Entry 2OTJ (X-ray diffraction, 2.90 A resolution); this record covers chains 0 and M of the 31 polymer chains in the assembly.

Chain 0:
Molecule: 23S ribosomal RNA
From: Haloarcula marismortui
Sequence (2922 nucleotides; each row starts with the number of its first residue):
     2 UUGGCUACUAUGCCAGCUGGUGGAUUGCUCGGCUCAGGCGCUGAUGAAGG
    52 ACGUGCCAAGCUGCGAUAAGCCAUGGGGAGCCGCACGGAGGCGAAGAACC
   102 AUGGAUUUCCGAAUGAGAAUCUCUCUAACAAUUGCUUCGCGCAAUGAGGA
   152 ACCCCGAGAACUGAAACAUCUCAGUAUCGGGAGGAACAGAAAACGCAAUG
   202 UGAUGUCGUUAGUAACCGCGAGUGAACGCGAUACAGCCCAAACCGAAGCC
   252 CUCACGGGCAAUGUGGUGUCAGGGCUACCUCUCAUCAGCCGACCGUCUCG
   302 ACGAAGUCUCUUGGAACAGAGCGUGAUACAGGGUGACAACCCCGUACUCG
   352 AGACCAGUACGACGUGCGGUAGUGCCAGAGUAGCGGGGGUUGGAUAUCCC
   402 UCGCGAAUAACGCAGGCAUCGACUGCGAAGGCUAAACACAACCUGAGACC
   452 GAUAGUGAACAAGUAGUGUGAACGAACGCUGCAAAGUACCCUCAGAAGGG
   502 AGGCGAAAUAGAGCAUGAAAUCAGUUGGCGAUCGAGCGACAGGGCAUACA
   552 AGGUCCCUCGACGAAUGACCGACGCGCGAGCGUCCAGUAAGACUCACGGG
   602 AAGCCGAUGUUCUGUCGUACGUUUUGAAAAACGAGCCAGGGAGUGUGUCU
   652 GCAUGGCAAGUCUAACCGGAGUAUCCGGGGAGGCACAGGGAAACCGACAU
   702 GGCCGCAGGGCUUUGCCCGAGGGCCGCCGUCUUCAAGGGCGGGGAGCCAU
   752 GUGGACACGACCCGAAUCCGGACGAUCUACGCAUGGACAAGAUGAAGCGU
   802 GCCGAAAGGCACGUGGAAGUCUGUUAGAGUUGGUGUCCUACAAUACCCUC
   852 UCGUGAUCUAUGUGUAGGGGUGAAAGGCCCAUCGAGUCCGGCAACAGCUG
   902 GUUCCAAUCGAAACAUGUCGAAGCAUGACCUCCGCCGAGGUAGUCUGUGA
   952 GGUAGAGCGACCGAUUGGUGUGUCCGCCUCCGAGAGGAGUCGGCACACCU
  1002 GUCAAACUCCAAACUUACAGACGCCGUUUGACGCGGGGAUUCCGGUGCGC
  1052 GGGGUAAGCCUGUGUACCAGGAGGGGAACAACCCAGAGAUAGGUUAAGGU
  1102 CCCCAAGUGUGGAUUAAGUGUAAUCCUCUGAAGGUGGUCUCGAGCCCUAG
  1152 ACAGCCGGGAGGUGAGCUUAGAAGCAGCUACCCUCUAAGAAAAGCGUAAC
  1202 AGCUUACCGGCCGAGGUUUGAGGCGCCCAAAAUGAUCGGGACUCAAAUCC
  1252 ACCACCGAGACCUGUCCGUACCACUCAUACUGGUAAUCGAGUAGAUUGGC
  1302 GCUCUAAUUGGAUGGAAGUAGGGGUGAAAACUCCUAUGGACCGAUUAGUG
  1352 ACGAAAAUCCUGGCCAUAGUAGCAGCGAUAGUCGGGUGAGAACCCCGACG
  1402 GCCUAAUGGAUAAGGGUUCCUCAGCACUGCUGAUCAGCUGAGGGUUAGCC
  1452 GGUCCUAAGUCAUACCGCAACUCGACUAUGACGAAAUGGGAAACGGGUUA
  1502 AUAUUCCCGUGCCACUAUGCAGUGAAAGUUGACGCCCUGGGGUCGAUCAC
  1552 GCUGGGCAUUCGCCCAGUCGAACCGUCCAACUCCGUGGAAGCCGUAAUGG
  1602 CAGGAAGCGGACGAACGGCGGCAUAGGGAAACGUGAUUCAACCUGGGGCC
  1652 CAUGAAAAGACGAGCAUAGUGUCCGUACCGAGAACCGACACAGGUGUCCA
  1702 UGGCGGCGAAAGCCAAGGCCUGUCGGGAGCAACCAACGUUAGGGAAUUCG
  1752 GCAAGUUAGUCCCGUACCUUCGGAAGAAGGGAUGCCUGCUCCGGAACGGA
  1802 GCAGGUCGCAGUGACUCGGAAGCUCGGACUGUCUAGUAACAACAUAGGUG
  1852 ACCGCAAAUCCGCAAGGACUCGUACGGUCACUGAAUCCUGCCCAGUGCAG
  1902 GUAUCUGAACACCUCGUACAAGAGGACGAAGGACCUGUCAACGGCGGGGG
  1952 UAACUAUGACCCUCUUAAGGUAGCGUAGUACCUUGCCGCAUCAGUAGCGG
  2002 CUUGCAUGAAUGGAUUAACCAGAGCUUCACUGUCCCAACGUUGGGCCCGG
  2052 UGAACUGUACAUUCCAGUGCGGAGUCUGGAGACACCCAGGGGGAAGCGAA
  2102 GACCCUAUGGAGCUUUACUGCAGGCUGUCGCUGAGACGUGGUCGCCGAUG
  2152 UGCAGCAUAGGUAGGAGACACUACACAGGUACCCGCGCUAGCGGGCCACC
  2202 GAGUCAACAGUGAAAUACUACCCGUCGGUGACUGCGACUCUCACUCCGGG
  2252 AGGAGGACACCGAUAGCCGGGCAGUUUGACUGGGGCGGUACGCGCUCGAA
  2302 AAGAUAUCGAGCGCGCCCUAUGGCUAUCUCAGCCGGGACAGAGACCCGGC
  2352 GAAGAGUGCAAGAGCAAAAGAUAGCUUGACAGUGUUCUUCCCAACGAGGA
  2402 ACGCUGACGCGAAAGCGUGGUCUAGCGAACCAAUUAGCCUGCUUGAUGCG
  2452 GGCAAUUGAUGACAGAAAAGCUACCCUAGGGAUAACAGAGUCGUCACUCG
  2502 CAAGAGCACAUAUCGACCGAGUGGCUUGCUACCUCGAUGUCGGUUCCCUC
  2552 CAUCCUGCCCGUGCAGAAGCGGGCAAGGGUGAGGUUGUUCGCCUAUUAAA
  2602 GGAGGUCGUGAGCUGGGUUUAGACCGUCGUGAGACAGGUCGGCUGCUAUC
  2652 UACUGGGUGUGUAAUGGUGUCUGACAAGAACGACCGUAUAGUACGAGAGG
  2702 AACUACGGUUGGUGGCCACUGGUGUACCGGUUGUUCGAGAGAGCACGUGC
  2752 CGGGUAGCCACGCCACACGGGGUAAGAGCUGAACGCAUCUAAGCUCGAAA
  2802 CCCACUUGGAAAAGAGACACCGCCGAGGUCCCGCGUACAAGACGCGGUCG
  2852 AUAGACUCGGGGUGUGCGCGUCGAGGUAACGAGACGUUAAGCCCACGAGC
  2902 ACUAACAGACCAAAGCCAUCAU
Not modelled in the structure: 2-9, 126-127, 715, 971-998, 1560, 1952-1963, 2137-2236, 2339-2343, 2665-2666, 2915-2923
Differences from the reference sequence: conflict C560 (U3155 in 3377779); modified residue (628, 2587-2588, 2619, 2621)
Modified / non-standard residues: 1MA (6-hydro-1-methyladenosine-5'-monophosphate) at position 628, OMU (o2'-methyluridine 5'-monophosphate) at position 2587, OMG (o2'-methylguanosine-5'-monophosphate) at position 2588, UR3 (3-methyluridine-5'-monophoshate) at position 2619, PSU (pseudouridine-5'-monophosphate) at position 2621
Bound ions: Mg2+ site 1 near G28 (its only coordinating residue here); Na+ site 1: C40, G41; Na+ site 2: G56, A59, G61; Na+ site 3: G66, U107, U108; Mg2+ site 2 near U115 (its only coordinating residue here); Na+ site 4: C141, G142; Na+ site 5 near U146 (its only coordinating residue here); Mg2+ site 3: C162, U2276; K+ site 1: U163, U172; Mg2+ site 4: A165, A167, C168; Na+ site 6: A165, A166, A167; Mg2+ site 5 near A166 (its only coordinating residue here); 64 more Na+ sites not listed; 78 more Mg2+ sites not listed; 1 more K+ sites not listed
Residues lining bound ligands: 13-deoxytedanolide (13T): A2430, C2431, C2432, G2459, A2460
From the paper describing this entry:
  - binding site for 13-deoxytedanolide: C2431, G2459, A2460

Chain M:
Molecule: 50S ribosomal protein L15e
From: Haloarcula marismortui
UniProt: P60618 (RL15E_HALMA); residues 1-193 here correspond to UniProt positions 2-194 (UniProt number = residue number + 1)
Chain sequence (194 residues; numbered 1 to 194; the number before each row is that of its first residue):
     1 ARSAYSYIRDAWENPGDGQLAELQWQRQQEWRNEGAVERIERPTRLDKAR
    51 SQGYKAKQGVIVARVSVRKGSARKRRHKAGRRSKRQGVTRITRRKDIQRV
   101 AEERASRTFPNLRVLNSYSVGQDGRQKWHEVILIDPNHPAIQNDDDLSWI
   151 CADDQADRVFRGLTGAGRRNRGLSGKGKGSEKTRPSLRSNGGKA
Differences from the reference sequence: conflict Glu13 (Lys14 in P60618); insertion (194)
Bound ions: Na+ site 1: Ser106, Phe109, Leu112; Na+ site 2: Lys193 (shared with U391(0), U392(0), C399(0) of chain 0)

How chain 0 and chain M interact:
Residue-residue contacts - 279 pairs, chain 0 then chain M:
  U133(0) with Thr108(M), hydrogen bond to the sugar; Pro110(M), base contact
  U134(0) with Thr108(M), phosphate contact; Phe109(M), phosphate contact; Asn111(M), hydrogen bond to the sugar
  G135(0) with Arg39(M), salt bridge to the phosphate; Ile61(M), phosphate contact; Phe109(M), phosphate contact; Asn111(M), hydrogen bond to the sugar; Asp135(M), hydrogen bond to the sugar
  C136(0) with Arg39(M), salt bridge to the phosphate; Gln58(M), phosphate contact; His138(M), hydrogen bond to the sugar
  U137(0) with Gln58(M), phosphate contact
  A144(0) with Asn137(M), sugar contact
  A145(0) with Asn111(M), sugar contact; Asn137(M), sugar contact
  U146(0) with Pro110(M), sugar contact
  C154(0) with Arg188(M), salt bridge to the phosphate
  C155(0) with Arg161(M), hydrogen bond to the sugar; Arg171(M), hydrogen bond to the phosphate; Ser186(M), hydrogen bond to the phosphate; Arg188(M), salt bridge to the phosphate; Ser189(M), hydrogen bond to the phosphate
  C156(0) with Arg99(M), hydrogen bond to the phosphate; Phe160(M), sugar contact; Arg161(M), sugar contact; Gly162(M), sugar contact; Arg171(M), salt bridge to the phosphate; Ser186(M), phosphate contact; Leu187(M), hydrogen bond to the phosphate; Arg188(M), hydrogen bond to the phosphate
  G157(0) with Lys95(M), sugar contact; Arg99(M), salt bridge to the phosphate; Asn170(M), phosphate contact; Arg171(M), phosphate contact; Leu187(M), phosphate contact
  A158(0) with Arg93(M), hydrogen bond to the phosphate; Arg94(M), salt bridge to the phosphate
  G159(0) with Lys74(M), salt bridge to the phosphate; Arg93(M), salt bridge to the phosphate
  A160(0) with Arg81(M), hydrogen bond to the sugar; Arg85(M), salt bridge to the phosphate
  A161(0) with Gly80(M), sugar contact; Arg81(M), phosphate contact; Arg82(M), hydrogen bond to the phosphate
  A169(0) with Ser83(M), hydrogen bond to the phosphate
  U170(0) with Arg82(M), salt bridge to the phosphate; Ser83(M), hydrogen bond to the phosphate; Lys84(M), hydrogen bond to the phosphate
  C171(0) with Arg82(M), salt bridge to the phosphate; Lys84(M), phosphate contact
  U172(0) with Arg82(M), hydrogen bond to the base
  C173(0) with Arg82(M), base contact
  A174(0) with Arg85(M), base contact
  G175(0) with Arg94(M), hydrogen bond to the base; Gly191(M), sugar contact; Gly192(M), base contact; Lys193(M), phosphate contact
  U176(0) with Gly191(M), phosphate contact
  G181(0) with Arg107(M), hydrogen bond to the sugar; Phe160(M), hydrogen bond to the base
  G182(0) with Asp157(M), phosphate contact; Phe160(M), sugar contact; Arg161(M), sugar contact
  A183(0) with Asp153(M), phosphate contact; Asp154(M), sugar contact; Ala156(M), sugar contact; Asp157(M), phosphate contact; Arg161(M), hydrogen bond to the sugar
  A187(0) with Arg161(M), phosphate contact
  C188(0) with Asp154(M), phosphate contact; Arg161(M), salt bridge to the phosphate; Leu163(M), phosphate contact; Arg171(M), hydrogen bond to the phosphate; Pro185(M), hydrogen bond to the sugar; Ser186(M), sugar contact
  A189(0) with Leu163(M), phosphate contact; Arg168(M), salt bridge to the phosphate; Arg171(M), salt bridge to the phosphate; Leu173(M), phosphate contact; Arg184(M), sugar contact; Pro185(M), sugar contact
  G190(0) with Leu173(M), phosphate contact; Lys176(M), hydrogen bond to the phosphate; Arg184(M), salt bridge to the phosphate
  A191(0) with Lys176(M), salt bridge to the phosphate
  A192(0) with Lys176(M), hydrogen bond to the base
  A193(0) with Ser174(M), phosphate contact; Lys176(M), phosphate contact
  A194(0) with Lys176(M), sugar contact; Gly177(M), phosphate contact
  C195(0) with Lys178(M), hydrogen bond to the phosphate
  A204(0) with Lys176(M), hydrogen bond to the sugar
  U205(0) with Arg184(M), phosphate contact
  G206(0) with Arg184(M), phosphate contact; Pro185(M), phosphate contact
  U207(0) with Pro185(M), phosphate contact
  G225(0) with Lys193(M), salt bridge to the phosphate
  A226(0) with Lys182(M), sugar contact
  A227(0) with Glu181(M), sugar contact
  C239(0) with Asp146(M), hydrogen bond to the sugar
  C240(0) with Asp146(M), phosphate contact
  A241(0) with Arg50(M), sugar contact; Ser51(M), sugar contact
  A242(0) with Ser3(M), phosphate contact; Tyr5(M), phosphate contact; Arg50(M), salt bridge to the phosphate
  A243(0) with Ala1(M), hydrogen bond to the phosphate; Ser3(M), phosphate contact
  C244(0) with Ala1(M), hydrogen bond to the phosphate
  C251(0) with Gln58(M), sugar contact; His138(M), sugar contact; Pro139(M), phosphate contact; Ala140(M), sugar contact; Asn143(M), hydrogen bond to the phosphate
  C252(0) with Pro139(M), phosphate contact
  G259(0) with Gln58(M), base contact
  C260(0) with Gln58(M), sugar contact
  A261(0) with Arg42(M), salt bridge to the phosphate; Ala56(M), sugar contact
  A262(0) with Arg42(M), salt bridge to the phosphate
  U263(0) with Arg42(M), hydrogen bond to the sugar; Leu46(M), phosphate contact
  G264(0) with Tyr5(M), hydrogen bond to the phosphate; Leu46(M), phosphate contact; Arg50(M), salt bridge to the phosphate; Ala56(M), sugar contact
  U265(0) with Arg50(M), salt bridge to the phosphate; Lys55(M), phosphate contact; Ala56(M), hydrogen bond to the phosphate
  G266(0) with Lys55(M), salt bridge to the phosphate; Lys57(M), salt bridge to the phosphate; Asp144(M), phosphate contact
  C376(0) with Ala1(M), hydrogen bond to the sugar
  C377(0) with Ala1(M), sugar contact; Arg2(M), phosphate contact
  A378(0) with Arg9(M), salt bridge to the phosphate
  G379(0) with Arg9(M), sugar contact; Lys48(M), phosphate contact; Ser51(M), hydrogen bond to the base
  A380(0) with Arg9(M), salt bridge to the phosphate; Trp12(M), sugar contact; Glu13(M), base contact; Arg45(M), salt bridge to the phosphate; Lys48(M), salt bridge to the phosphate
  G381(0) with Glu13(M), base contact; Pro15(M), base contact; Arg45(M), salt bridge to the phosphate; Lys48(M), salt bridge to the phosphate
  G388(0) with Arg90(M), hydrogen bond to the sugar; Thr92(M), base contact
  G389(0) with Arg90(M), salt bridge to the phosphate; Thr92(M), base contact
  G390(0) with Lys84(M), salt bridge to the phosphate; Arg94(M), sugar contact
  U391(0) with Lys84(M), salt bridge to the phosphate; Arg85(M), salt bridge to the phosphate; Arg94(M), sugar contact; Lys193(M), hydrogen bond to the sugar
  U392(0) with Lys182(M), sugar contact; Lys193(M), sugar contact
  G393(0) with Glu181(M), base contact; Lys182(M), hydrogen bond to the base
  G394(0) with Lys178(M), base contact; Gly179(M), base contact; Glu181(M), hydrogen bond to the base; Lys182(M), hydrogen bond to the base
  U398(0) with Gly179(M), hydrogen bond to the sugar
  C399(0) with Gly172(M), phosphate contact; Lys178(M), phosphate contact; Gly179(M), sugar contact; Thr183(M), sugar contact; Ala194(M), hydrogen bond to the sugar
  C400(0) with Arg94(M), hydrogen bond to the sugar; Arg169(M), phosphate contact; Asn170(M), phosphate contact; Gly172(M), phosphate contact
  C401(0) with Thr92(M), hydrogen bond to the base; Arg93(M), hydrogen bond to the sugar; Arg94(M), sugar contact; Lys95(M), phosphate contact; Asp96(M), phosphate contact; Asn170(M), phosphate contact
  U402(0) with Gly70(M), hydrogen bond to the phosphate; Ser71(M), sugar contact; Thr92(M), sugar contact; Asp96(M), phosphate contact; Ile97(M), hydrogen bond to the phosphate
  C403(0) with Lys69(M), phosphate contact; Gly70(M), hydrogen bond to the phosphate; Ile97(M), phosphate contact; Lys127(M), salt bridge to the phosphate
  G404(0) with Lys69(M), salt bridge to the phosphate; Gln122(M), hydrogen bond to the phosphate
  A407(0) with Asn14(M), phosphate contact
  U409(0) with Glu13(M), base contact
  G416(0) with Lys178(M), salt bridge to the phosphate
  G417(0) with Lys178(M), hydrogen bond to the sugar
  G431(0) with Lys48(M), salt bridge to the phosphate; Ser51(M), sugar contact; Gln52(M), hydrogen bond to the sugar; Asn116(M), hydrogen bond to the phosphate; Arg169(M), salt bridge to the phosphate
  G432(0) with Asn116(M), phosphate contact; Trp149(M), hydrogen bond to the sugar; Gly165(M), phosphate contact
  C433(0) with Trp149(M), sugar contact; Arg158(M), salt bridge to the phosphate; Arg168(M), salt bridge to the phosphate
  U434(0) with Gln155(M), hydrogen bond to the phosphate
  C770(0) with Ala79(M), phosphate contact; Gly80(M), hydrogen bond to the phosphate; Arg81(M), hydrogen bond to the phosphate
  G771(0) with Ala79(M), phosphate contact; Arg81(M), salt bridge to the phosphate
  G869(0) with Lys78(M), sugar contact
  G870(0) with Lys78(M), salt bridge to the phosphate
  C1467(0) with Gly35(M), phosphate contact; Ala36(M), hydrogen bond to the phosphate
  G1468(0) with Ala36(M), phosphate contact
  C1469(0) with Arg68(M), salt bridge to the phosphate; Arg73(M), phosphate contact; Arg104(M), salt bridge to the phosphate
  A1470(0) with Arg68(M), salt bridge to the phosphate; Ala72(M), phosphate contact; Arg73(M), hydrogen bond to the phosphate; Arg93(M), salt bridge to the phosphate; Lys95(M), hydrogen bond to the sugar; Val100(M), phosphate contact
  A1471(0) with Val100(M), phosphate contact; Arg104(M), salt bridge to the phosphate; Arg107(M), hydrogen bond to the phosphate
  C1472(0) with Arg107(M), salt bridge to the phosphate
  G1863(0) with Arg75(M), hydrogen bond to the phosphate
  C1864(0) with Arg73(M), sugar contact; Lys74(M), sugar contact; Arg75(M), salt bridge to the phosphate
  G2121(0) with Arg76(M), base contact; Ser83(M), sugar contact; Gln86(M), hydrogen bond to the base
  C2122(0) with Arg76(M), hydrogen bond to the base; Gln86(M), hydrogen bond to the sugar; Gly87(M), phosphate contact; Val88(M), phosphate contact
  A2123(0) with Arg76(M), hydrogen bond to the sugar; Gly87(M), phosphate contact; Val88(M), hydrogen bond to the phosphate; Thr89(M), hydrogen bond to the phosphate
  G2124(0) with Thr89(M), phosphate contact
  G2131(0) with Gly124(M), hydrogen bond to the base
  C2132(0) with Asp123(M), sugar contact; Gly124(M), hydrogen bond to the sugar
  U2133(0) with Trp25(M), phosphate contact
  C2243(0) with Trp25(M), base contact
  A2244(0) with Trp25(M), sugar contact; Gln29(M), sugar contact; Arg32(M), hydrogen bond to the phosphate
  C2245(0) with Gln29(M), phosphate contact; Arg32(M), salt bridge to the phosphate
  U2246(0) with Arg125(M), salt bridge to the phosphate
  C2262(0) with Gly124(M), base contact; Arg125(M), sugar contact
  G2263(0) with Lys69(M), sugar contact; Gly70(M), phosphate contact; Ser71(M), phosphate contact; Arg73(M), sugar contact
  A2264(0) with Gly70(M), phosphate contact; Ser71(M), hydrogen bond to the phosphate
  A2266(0) with Arg90(M), salt bridge to the phosphate
  G2272(0) with Arg76(M), base contact
  C2273(0) with Arg76(M), hydrogen bond to the base
  A2274(0) with His77(M), hydrogen bond to the sugar; Gly80(M), phosphate contact; Arg81(M), hydrogen bond to the sugar; Gln86(M), hydrogen bond to the base
  G2275(0) with Gly80(M), phosphate contact; Arg81(M), sugar contact; Gln86(M), sugar contact
Interface residues without a listed pair, chain 0 (125 interface residues in all): G184, C250, A288, A397, A430, A1865, U2265
Interface residues without a listed pair, chain M (122 interface residues in all): Asp47, Tyr54, Gly59, Ser66, Ile91, Leu112, Ser119, Asp145

Summary:
125 residues of chain 0 and 122 residues of chain M are in contact, with 78 hydrogen bonds and 54 salt
bridges. Polar pairs include U172(0)-Arg82(M), G175(0)-Arg94(M) and G181(0)-Phe160(M). Bound to chain 0:
13-deoxytedanolide. The Na+ site 1 is built by C40(0) and G41(0). From the paper: a binding site for
13-deoxytedanolide at C2431(0), G2459(0) and A2460(0).
Chain 0 is 23S ribosomal RNA and chain M is 50S ribosomal protein L15e, both from Haloarcula marismortui; the
structure, 13-deoxytedanolide bound to the large subunit of Haloarcula marismortui, was determined by X-ray
diffraction together with 2OTL from the same study.
